6FEZ - chain A; structure by X-ray diffraction, 2.30 A resolution.

[Chain A]
Protein: Serine protease domain
Organism: Ryegrass mottle virus
Notes: EC 2.7.7.48; fragment: serine protease domain
UniProtKB: A0MCW0 (A0MCW0_9VIRU); residues 1-199 here correspond to UniProt positions 119-317 (UniProt number = residue number + 118)
Chain sequence (199 residues; each row starts with the number of its first residue):
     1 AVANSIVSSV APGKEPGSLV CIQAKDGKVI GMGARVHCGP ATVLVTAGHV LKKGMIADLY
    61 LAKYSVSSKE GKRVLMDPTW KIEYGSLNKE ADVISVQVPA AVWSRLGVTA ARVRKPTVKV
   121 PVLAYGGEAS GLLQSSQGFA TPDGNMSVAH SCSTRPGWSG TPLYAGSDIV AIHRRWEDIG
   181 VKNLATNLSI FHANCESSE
Unresolved in the structure: 1-6, 153-154, 198-199
Cystine bridges: Cys38-Cys195
Reported in the primary citation:
  - conformationally variable residues (loop rearrangement, side-chain flip): Leu87, Asp92, His150, Thr154, Gly157
  - catalytic residues: Gly157 (proposed by the authors, not directly observed)

[Summary]
From the paper: the catalytic residue Gly157; conformational variability at Leu87, Asp92 and His150 among
others.
Chain A is Serine protease domain (Ryegrass mottle virus); the structure, Ryegrass mottle virus protease
domain, was determined by X-ray diffraction (same publication as 7YZV and 6FF0).
